6YF1 - chain A; structure by X-ray diffraction, 1.12 A resolution.

# Chain A
Molecule: Peptidyl-prolyl cis-trans isomerase FKBP1A
Organism: Homo sapiens
Notes: EC 5.2.1.8
UniProt: P62942 (FKB1A_HUMAN); residues 1-107 here correspond to UniProt positions 2-108 (UniProt number = residue number + 1)
Amino-acid sequence (109 residues; numbered -1 to 107; the number before each row is that of its first residue; numbers below 1 keep their minus sign (Gly-1 is residue -1)):
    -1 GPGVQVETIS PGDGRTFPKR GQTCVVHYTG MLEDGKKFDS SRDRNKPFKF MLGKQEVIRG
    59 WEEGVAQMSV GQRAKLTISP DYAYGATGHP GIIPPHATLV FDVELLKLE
Not modelled in the structure: -1 to 0
Construct notes: expression tag (-1 to 0)
UniProt features mapped onto this chain:
  - modified residue: Lys52 (N6-acetyllysine)

# In short
Chain A is Peptidyl-prolyl cis-trans isomerase FKBP1A (Homo sapiens); the structure, FKBP12 in complex with
the BMP potentiator compound 8 at 1.12A resolution, was determined by X-ray diffraction together with 6YF0,
6YF2 and 6YF3 from the same study.
